Entry 3DUQ (X-ray diffraction, 2.70 A resolution); this record covers chains L and M of the 3 polymer chains in the assembly.

# Chain L
Protein: Reaction center protein L chain
From: Rhodobacter sphaeroides
UniProt: P0C0Y8 (RCEL_RHOSH); residues 1-281 here correspond to UniProt positions 2-282 (UniProt number = residue number + 1)
Amino-acid sequence (281 residues; numbered 1 to 281; the number before each row is that of its first residue):
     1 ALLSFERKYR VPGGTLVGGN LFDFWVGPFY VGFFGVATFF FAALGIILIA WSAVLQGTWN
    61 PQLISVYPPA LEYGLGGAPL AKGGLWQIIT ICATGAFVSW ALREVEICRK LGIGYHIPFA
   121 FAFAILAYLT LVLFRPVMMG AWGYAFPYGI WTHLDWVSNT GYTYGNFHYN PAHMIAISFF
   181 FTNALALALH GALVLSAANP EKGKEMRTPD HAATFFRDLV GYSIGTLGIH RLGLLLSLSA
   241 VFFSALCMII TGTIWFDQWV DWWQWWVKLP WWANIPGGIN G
Construct notes: engineered mutation Ala212 (Glu213 in P0C0Y8), Ala213 (Asp214 in P0C0Y8)
Bound ions: bacteriochlorophyll a Mg site 1 near His153 (its only coordinating residue here); bacteriochlorophyll a Mg site 2 near His173 (its only coordinating residue here); Fe ion: His190, His230 (shared with His219(M), Glu234(M), His266(M) of chain M)
Small-molecule neighbours:
  - bacteriochlorophyll a (BCL), molecule 1: Ile46, Tyr128, Leu131, Phe146, Ile150, His153, Leu154, Trp156, Val157
  - bacteriochlorophyll a (BCL), molecule 2: Phe97, Phe121, Ala124, Ile125, Ala127, Tyr128, Leu131, Trp156, Val157, Ser158, Thr160, Gly161, Tyr162, Asn166, Phe167, His168, His173, Ala176, Ile177, Phe180, Phe181, Val241, Ser244, Ala245, Cys247, Met248
  - bacteriochlorophyll a (BCL), molecule 3: Val157, Tyr162, His168, Phe181
  - bacteriochlorophyll a (BCL), molecule 4: His168, His173, Met174, Ile177, Ser178, Phe181, Thr182, Leu185
  - bacteriopheophytin a (BPH), molecule 1: Phe41, Ala42, Gly45, Ile49, Ile89, Cys92, Ala93, Ala96, Phe97, Trp100, Glu104, Ile117, Ala120, Phe121, Phe123, Ala124, Tyr128, Phe146, Tyr148, Gly149, Ile150, His153, Phe180, Ser237, Leu238, Val241
  - bacteriopheophytin a (BPH), molecule 2: Phe181, Ala184, Leu185, Ala188, Leu189, Phe216, Leu219, Val220
  - ubiquinone-10 (U10), molecule 1: Phe29, Val31, Gly35, Thr38, Phe39, Trp100, Arg103
  - ubiquinone-10 (U10), molecule 2: Pro171, Ile175, Ser178, Phe179, Thr182, Ala186, Leu189, His190, Leu193, Val194, Pro209, Ala212, Ala213, Phe216, Val220, Tyr222, Ser223, Ile224, Gly225, Thr226, Ile229, Leu232, Leu236, Leu246

# Chain M
Protein: Reaction center protein M chain
From: Rhodobacter sphaeroides
UniProt: P0C0Y9 (RCEM_RHOSH); residues 1-307 here correspond to UniProt positions 2-308 (UniProt number = residue number + 1)
Amino-acid sequence (314 residues; numbered 1 to 314; the number before each row is that of its first residue):
     1 AEYQDIFSQV QVRGPADLGM TEDVNLANRS GVGPFSTLLG WFGNAQLGPI YLGSLGVLSL
    61 FSGLMWFFTI GIWFWYQAGW NPAVFLRDLF FFSLEPPAPE YGLSFAAPLK EGGLWLIASF
   121 FMFVAVWSWW GRTYLRAQAL GMGKHTAWAF LSAIWLWMVL GFIRPILMGS WSEAVPYGIF
   181 SHLDWTNNFS LVHGNLFYNP FHGLSIAFLY GSALLFAMHG ATILAVSRFG GERELEQIAD
   241 RGTAAERAAL FWRWTMGFNA TMEGIHRWAI WMAVLVTLTG GIGILLSGTV VDNWYVWGQN
   301 HGMAPLNHHH HHHH
Unresolved in the structure: 1-4, 303-314
Construct notes: engineered mutation Asp5 (Asn6 in P0C0Y9); expression tag (308-314)
Bound ions: bacteriochlorophyll a Mg site 1 near His182 (its only coordinating residue here); bacteriochlorophyll a Mg site 2 near His202 (its only coordinating residue here); Fe ion: His219, Glu234, His266 (shared with His190(L), His230(L) of chain L)
Small-molecule neighbours:
  - bacteriochlorophyll a (BCL), molecule 1: Trp66, Phe67, Leu89, Met122, Trp157, Leu160, Val175, Ile179, His182, Leu183, Trp185, Thr186
  - bacteriochlorophyll a (BCL), molecule 2: Trp66, Met122, Val126, Ala153, Leu156, Trp157, Leu160, Trp185, Thr186, Asn187, Phe189, Ser190, Asn195, Leu196, Phe197, His202, Ser205, Ile206, Leu209, Tyr210, Val276, Thr277, Gly280, Gly281, Ile284
  - bacteriochlorophyll a (BCL), molecule 3: Phe197, Gly203, Ile206, Ala207, Tyr210, Gly211, Leu214
  - bacteriopheophytin a (BPH), molecule 1: Ser59, Leu60, Gly63, Leu64, Phe67, Ala125, Val126, Trp129, Thr133, Thr146, Ala149, Phe150, Ser152, Ala153, Ala273, Val274, Thr277
  - bacteriopheophytin a (BPH), molecule 2: Tyr210, Ala213, Leu214, Ala217, Met218, Trp252, Thr255, Met256
  - speroidenone (SPN): Trp66, Phe67, Phe68, Ile70, Gly71, Phe74, Trp75, Phe85, Leu89, Phe105, Trp115, Leu116, Ser119, Phe120, Met122, Phe123, Trp157, Met158, Leu160, Gly161, Phe162, Trp171, Val175, Tyr177, Gly178, Ile179, His182
  - ubiquinone-10 (U10): Leu214, Leu215, Met218, His219, Thr222, Ile223, Ala245, Ala248, Ala249, Trp252, Met256, Phe258, Asn259, Ala260, Thr261, Met262, Ile265, Trp268, Met272
Swiss-Prot annotation at these positions:
  - binding site ((7R,8Z)-bacteriochlorophyll b): His182, His202
  - binding site (Fe cation): His219, Glu234, His266
  - binding site (a ubiquinone): Trp252

# Chain L / chain M interface
Contacting residue pairs (194):
  Ala1(L) - Arg253(M)  hydrogen bond (backbone-side chain)
  Leu3(L) - Leu250(M)  hydrophobic
  Leu3(L) - Arg253(M)
  Leu3(L) - Asn259(M)
  Phe5(L) - Arg241(M)
  Phe5(L) - Glu246(M)
  Glu6(L) - Leu250(M)
  Glu6(L) - Arg253(M)  salt bridge
  Glu6(L) - Trp254(M)  hydrogen bond
  Lys8(L) - Glu246(M)  salt bridge
  Tyr9(L) - Thr243(M)  hydrogen bond
  Tyr9(L) - Glu246(M)  hydrogen bond
  Tyr9(L) - Arg247(M)
  Tyr9(L) - Leu250(M)  hydrophobic
  Tyr9(L) - Trp254(M)
  Arg10(L) - Trp254(M)
  Trp25(L) - Trp254(M)
  Pro28(L) - Arg253(M)
  Pro28(L) - Trp254(M)
  Pro28(L) - Gly257(M)
  Phe29(L) - Trp254(M)
  Phe29(L) - Thr255(M)
  Phe29(L) - Met256(M)
  Phe29(L) - Gly257(M)
  Tyr30(L) - Trp254(M)  hydrogen bond (backbone-backbone)
  Trp100(L) - Thr255(M)
  Arg103(L) - Trp254(M)  hydrogen bond (side chain-backbone)
  Arg103(L) - Thr255(M)  hydrogen bond (side chain-backbone)
  Glu104(L) - Phe251(M)
  Glu104(L) - Thr255(M)
  Ile107(L) - Phe251(M)  hydrophobic
  Ile107(L) - Thr255(M)
  Cys108(L) - Phe251(M)  hydrophobic
  Lys110(L) - Trp254(M)
  Leu111(L) - Arg247(M)  hydrogen bond (backbone-side chain)
  Leu111(L) - Leu250(M)
  Leu111(L) - Phe251(M)  hydrophobic
  Leu111(L) - Trp254(M)  hydrophobic
  Gly112(L) - Arg228(M)  hydrogen bond (backbone-side chain)
  Ile113(L) - Ala225(M)
  Ile113(L) - Val226(M)  hydrophobic
  Ile113(L) - Arg228(M)
  Ile113(L) - Phe251(M)  hydrophobic
  Gly114(L) - Ala225(M)  hydrogen bond (backbone-backbone)
  Gly114(L) - Arg228(M)
  His116(L) - Ala221(M)
  His116(L) - Leu224(M)
  His116(L) - Ala225(M)
  Ile117(L) - Ala221(M)
  Ile117(L) - Thr222(M)
  Ile117(L) - Phe251(M)  hydrophobic
  Ile117(L) - Trp252(M)  hydrophobic
  Trp151(L) - Phe197(M)
  Leu154(L) - Phe197(M)
  Val157(L) - Phe197(M)  hydrophobic
  Tyr162(L) - Asn187(M)  hydrogen bond
  Tyr162(L) - Leu191(M)
  Asn166(L) - Leu183(M)
  Asn166(L) - Asp184(M)
  Asn166(L) - Asn187(M)
  His168(L) - Leu183(M)  hydrogen bond (side chain-backbone)
  His168(L) - Thr186(M)
  His168(L) - Asn187(M)
  Tyr169(L) - Phe180(M)
  Tyr169(L) - Asp184(M)  hydrogen bond
  Met174(L) - Phe180(M)  hydrophobic
  Met174(L) - Leu183(M)  hydrophobic
  Phe180(L) - Ala213(M)  hydrophobic
  Asn183(L) - Ser212(M)  hydrogen bond (side chain-backbone)
  Asn183(L) - Ala213(M)
  Asn183(L) - Phe216(M)
  Ala184(L) - Ala273(M)
  Ala186(L) - Phe216(M)
  Leu187(L) - Ser212(M)
  Leu187(L) - Phe216(M)  hydrophobic
  Ala188(L) - Ala273(M)
  His190(L) - His219(M)  hydrogen bond
  His190(L) - Glu234(M)  salt bridge
  His190(L) - His266(M)  hydrogen bond
  Ala192(L) - His145(M)
  Ala192(L) - Thr146(M)
  Val194(L) - Glu234(M)
  Val194(L) - Leu235(M)
  Val194(L) - His266(M)
  Leu195(L) - His145(M)
  Leu195(L) - Glu263(M)
  Leu195(L) - His266(M)
  Leu195(L) - Arg267(M)
  Ser196(L) - Met142(M)
  Ser196(L) - Gly143(M)  hydrogen bond (backbone-backbone)
  Ser196(L) - His145(M)
  Ala197(L) - Leu235(M)  hydrophobic
  Ala198(L) - Leu235(M)
  Ala198(L) - Ile238(M)  hydrophobic
  Asn199(L) - Gly143(M)
  Asn199(L) - His145(M)
  Asn199(L) - Glu263(M)  hydrogen bond
  Asn199(L) - Arg267(M)  hydrogen bond
  Pro200(L) - Gly141(M)
  Pro200(L) - Gly143(M)
  Glu201(L) - Gly141(M)  hydrogen bond (backbone-backbone)
  Glu201(L) - Lys144(M)  salt bridge
  Met206(L) - Leu235(M)
  Arg207(L) - Glu22(M)  salt bridge
  Arg207(L) - Leu140(M)  hydrogen bond (side chain-backbone)
  Arg207(L) - Gly141(M)
  Arg207(L) - Met142(M)
  Thr208(L) - Leu235(M)
  Pro209(L) - Leu235(M)
  Asp210(L) - Met20(M)
  His211(L) - Met20(M)
  His211(L) - Glu22(M)  salt bridge
  His211(L) - Leu140(M)
  His211(L) - Met142(M)
  Ala212(L) - Met142(M)  hydrophobic
  Thr214(L) - Gly19(M)
  Thr214(L) - Met20(M)  hydrogen bond (side chain-backbone)
  Thr214(L) - Arg29(M)
  Phe215(L) - Thr133(M)
  Phe215(L) - Arg136(M)
  Phe215(L) - Ala137(M)
  Phe215(L) - Leu140(M)  hydrophobic
  Phe215(L) - Met142(M)  hydrophobic
  Phe215(L) - Thr146(M)
  Arg217(L) - Asn44(M)  hydrogen bond
  Arg217(L) - Gln46(M)
  Arg217(L) - Pro49(M)
  Arg217(L) - Ile50(M)
  Asp218(L) - Val24(M)
  Asp218(L) - Arg29(M)  salt bridge
  Asp218(L) - Ile50(M)
  Asp218(L) - Tyr51(M)  hydrogen bond (backbone-backbone)
  Asp218(L) - Arg132(M)  hydrogen bond (backbone-side chain)
  Asp218(L) - Arg136(M)
  Leu219(L) - Ile50(M)
  Leu219(L) - Trp129(M)
  Leu219(L) - Arg132(M)  hydrogen bond (backbone-side chain)
  Leu219(L) - Thr133(M)
  Val220(L) - Ile50(M)
  Gly221(L) - Leu47(M)
  Gly221(L) - Gly48(M)  hydrogen bond (backbone-backbone)
  Gly221(L) - Pro49(M)
  Gly221(L) - Ile50(M)
  Tyr222(L) - Asn44(M)  hydrogen bond (side chain-backbone)
  Tyr222(L) - Gln46(M)
  Tyr222(L) - Leu47(M)  hydrophobic
  Ser223(L) - Asn44(M)
  Ile224(L) - Gly43(M)
  Ile224(L) - Asn44(M)  hydrogen bond (backbone-backbone)
  Thr226(L) - Glu232(M)
  Leu227(L) - Leu224(M)  hydrophobic
  Leu227(L) - Glu232(M)
  Gly228(L) - Phe42(M)
  Ile229(L) - Phe216(M)
  His230(L) - His219(M)  hydrogen bond
  His230(L) - Gly220(M)
  His230(L) - Ile223(M)
  His230(L) - Glu234(M)  salt bridge
  Arg231(L) - Asp5(M)  hydrogen bond (side chain-backbone)
  Arg231(L) - Ile6(M)  hydrogen bond (side chain-backbone)
  Arg231(L) - Phe7(M)
  Arg231(L) - Ser8(M)  hydrogen bond
  Arg231(L) - Trp41(M)
  Arg231(L) - Phe42(M)  hydrogen bond (side chain-backbone)
  Arg231(L) - Leu224(M)
  Leu232(L) - Phe42(M)  hydrophobic
  Gly233(L) - Phe216(M)
  Leu234(L) - Leu224(M)  hydrophobic
  Leu235(L) - Phe42(M)  hydrophobic
  Ser237(L) - Ala213(M)  hydrogen bond (side chain-backbone)
  Ser237(L) - Phe216(M)
  Ser237(L) - Ala217(M)
  Trp263(L) - Phe180(M)  hydrophobic
  Trp266(L) - Leu86(M)  hydrogen bond (side chain-backbone)
  Trp266(L) - Arg87(M)  hydrogen bond (side chain-backbone)
  Val267(L) - Arg87(M)
  Val267(L) - Asp88(M)
  Trp272(L) - Ala83(M)
  Trp272(L) - Leu86(M)  hydrophobic
  Trp272(L) - Arg87(M)  hydrogen bond (backbone-side chain)
  Ala273(L) - Arg87(M)
  Ile275(L) - Asn81(M)
  Ile275(L) - Ala83(M)  hydrophobic
  Ile275(L) - Arg87(M)  hydrogen bond (backbone-side chain)
  Pro276(L) - Val84(M)
  Gly277(L) - Arg87(M)  hydrogen bond (backbone-side chain)
  Gly278(L) - Gln77(M)
  Gly278(L) - Val84(M)
  Gly278(L) - Asp88(M)
  Ile279(L) - Asp88(M)  hydrogen bond (backbone-side chain)
  Ile279(L) - Phe91(M)  hydrophobic
  Ile279(L) - Phe92(M)  hydrophobic
  Asn280(L) - Asp88(M)  hydrogen bond (backbone-side chain)
  Asn280(L) - Phe91(M)
Also at the interface, not in a pair above, chain L (96 interface residues in all): Leu2, Ala120, Asp155, Ser158, Phe181, Leu189, Gly191, Leu193, Gly225, Gly281
Also at the interface, not in a pair above, chain M (99 interface residues in all): Asp17, Leu39, Ala78, Phe90, Gln138, Ala149, Tyr198, Leu209, Tyr210, Leu215, Met218, Ser227, Phe229, Ala239, Ala249, Ala269, Ile270, Met272

# In short
96 residues of chain L face 99 of chain M across their interface, with 42 hydrogen bonds and 8 salt bridges.
Polar pairs include Glu6(L)-Arg253(M), Lys8(L)-Glu246(M) and His190(L)-Glu234(M).
Here chain L is Reaction center protein L chain and chain M is Reaction center protein M chain, both from
Rhodobacter sphaeroides. Entry 3DUQ (E(L212)A, D(L213)A, N(M5)D triple mutant structure of photosynthetic
reaction center from Rhodobacter sphaeroides) was determined by X-ray diffraction.
